PDB entry 5HQD | X-ray diffraction, 2.52 A resolution | chain A

[Chain A]
Protein: Thermolysin
Organism: Thermus thermophilus
UniProt: V5IRV7 (V5IRV7_THETH); residue numbers follow UniProt; this construct covers 1-316
Chain sequence (316 residues; row label = number of the first residue in the row):
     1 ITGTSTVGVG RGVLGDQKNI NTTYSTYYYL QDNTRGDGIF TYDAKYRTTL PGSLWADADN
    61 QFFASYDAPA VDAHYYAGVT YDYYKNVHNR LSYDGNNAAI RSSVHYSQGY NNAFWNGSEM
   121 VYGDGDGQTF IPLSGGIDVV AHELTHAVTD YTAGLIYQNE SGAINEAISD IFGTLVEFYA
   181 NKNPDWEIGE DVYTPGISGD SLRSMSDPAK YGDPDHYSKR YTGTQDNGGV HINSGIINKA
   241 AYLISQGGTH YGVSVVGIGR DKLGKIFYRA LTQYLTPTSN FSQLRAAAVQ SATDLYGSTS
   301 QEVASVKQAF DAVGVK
Bound ions: Ca2+ site 1: Asp57, Asp59, Gln61; Ca2+ site 2: Asp138, Glu177, Asp185, Glu187, Glu190; Zn2+: His142, His146; Ca2+ site 3: Asn183, Asp185, Glu190; Ca2+ site 4: Tyr193, Thr194, Ile197, Asp200

[Summary]
Asp57, Asp59 and Gln61 coordinate Ca2+ site 1. Asp138, Glu177, Asp185, Glu187 and Glu190 form the Ca2+ site 2.
Chain A is Thermolysin (Thermus thermophilus); the structure, Acoustic injectors for drop-on-demand serial
femtosecond crystallography, was determined by X-ray diffraction together with 5F81 and 5HL4 from the same
study.
